Entry 1B38 (X-ray diffraction, 2.00 A resolution); this record covers chain A.

[Chain A]
Protein: Protein (cell division protein kinase 2)
From: Homo sapiens
Notes: EC 2.7.1.37; fragment: intact
UniProtKB: P24941 (CDK2_HUMAN); numbering as in UniProt (aligned over 1-298)
Sequence (299 residues; row label = number of the first residue in the row; numbering starts at 0):
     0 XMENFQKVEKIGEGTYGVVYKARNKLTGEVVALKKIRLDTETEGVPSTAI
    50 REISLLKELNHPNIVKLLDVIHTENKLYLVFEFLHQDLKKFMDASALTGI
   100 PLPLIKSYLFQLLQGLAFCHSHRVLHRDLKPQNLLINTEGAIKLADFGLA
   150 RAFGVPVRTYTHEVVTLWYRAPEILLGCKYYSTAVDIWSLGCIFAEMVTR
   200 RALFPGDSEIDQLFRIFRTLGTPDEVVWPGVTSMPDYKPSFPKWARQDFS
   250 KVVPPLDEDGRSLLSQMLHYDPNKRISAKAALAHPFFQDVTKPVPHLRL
Not modelled in the structure: 36-43
Modified residues: ACE (acetyl group) at position 0
Swiss-Prot annotation at these positions:
  - active site: D127 (Proton acceptor)
  - binding site (ATP): I10 to V18, K33, E81 to L83, D86, K129 to N132, D145
  - binding site (Mg(2+)): N132, D145
  - site (CDK7 binding): K9, K88, K89, L166
  - modified residue: M1 (N-acetylmethionine), K6 (N6-acetyllysine), T14 (Phosphothreonine), Y15 (Phosphotyrosine), Y19 (Phosphotyrosine), T160 (Phosphothreonine)
  - natural variant: P45 (P45L: In a glioblastoma multiforme sample)
  - mutagenesis: K9 (K9F: Reduced phosphorylation by CAK), T14 (T14A: 2-fold increase in activity), Y15 (Y15F: 2-fold increase in activity), K88 to K89 (Reduced phosphorylation by CAK), T160 (T160A: Abolishes activity), L166 (L166R: Reduced phosphorylation by CAK and reduced kinase activity)
Ion coordination: Mg2+: N132, D145 (together with ATP)
Small-molecule neighbours: ATP (adenosine-5'-triphosphate): I10, G11, E12, G13, T14, Y15, G16, V18, A31, K33, V64, F80, E81, F82, L83, D86, D127, K129, Q131, N132, L134, D145
From the paper describing this entry:
  - contacts within the chain: G16-Y159 (pi stacking), E12-T160
  - binding site for ATP: E12 to T14

[Summary]
Chain A binds ATP. The Mg2+ site is built by N132 and D145. UniProt lists active-site residue D127, 19
ATP-binding residues, Mg2+-binding residues N132 and D145 and 7 mutagenesis sites. From the paper: a binding
site for ATP at E12; contacts within the chain involving Y159, G16 and T160 among others.
Chain A is Protein (cell division protein kinase 2) (Homo sapiens); the structure, Human cyclin-dependent
kinase 2, was determined by X-ray diffraction together with 1B39 from the same study.
